PDB entry 6J2X | electron microscopy, 3.80 A resolution | chains j and d of the 47 polymer chains in the assembly

[Chain j]
Name: Proteasome subunit alpha type-2
From: Saccharomyces cerevisiae S288c
Notes: EC 3.4.25.1
UniProtKB: P23639 (PSA2_YEAST); residues 1-250 here = UniProt positions 1-250
Chain sequence (250 residues; numbered 1 to 250; the number before each row is that of its first residue):
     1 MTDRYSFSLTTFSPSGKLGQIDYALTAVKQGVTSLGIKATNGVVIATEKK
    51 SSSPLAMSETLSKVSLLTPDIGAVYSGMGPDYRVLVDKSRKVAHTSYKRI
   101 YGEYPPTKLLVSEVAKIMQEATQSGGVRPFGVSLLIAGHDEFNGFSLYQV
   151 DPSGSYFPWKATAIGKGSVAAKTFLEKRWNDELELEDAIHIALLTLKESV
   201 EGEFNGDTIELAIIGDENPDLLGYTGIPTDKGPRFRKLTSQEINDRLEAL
Curated features (UniProtKB/Swiss-Prot):
  - cross-link: Lys108 (Glycyl lysine isopeptide (Lys-Gly) (interchain with G-Cter in ubiquitin))

[Chain d]
Name: Proteasome subunit alpha type-3
From: Saccharomyces cerevisiae S288c
Notes: EC 3.4.25.1
UniProtKB: P23638 (PSA3_YEAST); numbering as in UniProt (aligned over 1-258)
Chain sequence (258 residues; row label = number of the first residue in the row):
     1 MGSRRYDSRTTIFSPEGRLYQVEYALESISHAGTAIGIMASDGIVLAAER
    51 KVTSTLLEQDTSTEKLYKLNDKIAVAVAGLTADAEILINTARIHAQNYLK
   101 TYNEDIPVEILVRRLSDIKQGYTQHGGLRPFGVSFIYAGYDDRYGYQLYT
   151 SNPSGNYTGWKAISVGANTSAAQTLLQMDYKDDMKVDDAIELALKTLSKT
   201 TDSSALTYDRLEFATIRKGANDGEVYQKIFKPQEIKDILVKTGITKKDED
   251 EEADEDMK
Disordered / not traced: 1, 246-258
Curated features (UniProtKB/Swiss-Prot):
  - cross-link (Glycyl lysine isopeptide (Lys-Gly)): Lys100 (interchain with G-Cter in ubiquitin), Lys199 (interchain with G-Cter in ubiquitin), Lys231 (interchain with G-Cter in ubiquitin)

[Chain j / chain d interface]
Pairs across the interface (62):
  Arg4(j) - Ser3(d)
  Tyr5(j) - Ser3(d)
  Tyr5(j) - Tyr6(d)
  Ser6(j) - Gly126(d)
  Ser6(j) - Leu128(d)
  Phe7(j) - Ser3(d)
  Phe7(j) - Tyr6(d)
  Phe7(j) - Asp7(d)
  Phe7(j) - Gly127(d)
  Ser8(j) - Gly127(d)
  Ser8(j) - Leu128(d)
  Thr10(j) - Arg129(d)
  Thr11(j) - Ser8(d)
  Thr11(j) - Thr10(d)
  Thr11(j) - Gln21(d)
  Phe12(j) - Gln21(d)  hydrogen bond (backbone-side chain)
  Phe12(j) - Tyr24(d)
  Phe12(j) - Arg129(d)
  Phe12(j) - Pro130(d)
  Phe12(j) - Gly132(d)
  Ser13(j) - Tyr24(d)
  Pro14(j) - Tyr24(d)  hydrophobic
  Ser15(j) - Glu27(d)
  Ser15(j) - His31(d)
  Gly16(j) - Tyr24(d)
  Gly16(j) - Glu27(d)
  Gly16(j) - Ser28(d)
  Lys38(j) - Glu58(d)  salt bridge
  Lys116(j) - Ile86(d)
  Gln119(j) - Ala82(d)  hydrogen bond (side chain-backbone)
  Gln119(j) - Asp83(d)
  Gln119(j) - Glu85(d)
  Gln119(j) - Ile86(d)
  Thr122(j) - Arg129(d)  hydrogen bond (backbone-side chain)
  Gln123(j) - Tyr122(d)  hydrogen bond
  Gln123(j) - Leu128(d)
  Gln123(j) - Phe131(d)
  Ser124(j) - Leu128(d)
  Gly125(j) - Leu128(d)
  Ser153(j) - Ala82(d)
  Gly154(j) - Ala82(d)
  Ser155(j) - Leu80(d)
  Ser155(j) - Thr81(d)
  Ser155(j) - Ala82(d)  hydrogen bond (side chain-backbone)
  Tyr156(j) - Glu85(d)
  Phe157(j) - Ser62(d)
  Phe157(j) - Glu64(d)
  Phe157(j) - Thr81(d)
  Pro158(j) - Leu57(d)
  Pro158(j) - Glu58(d)
  Pro158(j) - Thr61(d)
  Pro158(j) - Ser62(d)
  Trp159(j) - Ser54(d)
  Trp159(j) - Leu56(d)
  Trp159(j) - Leu57(d)  hydrophobic
  Lys160(j) - Leu56(d)  hydrogen bond (backbone-backbone)
  Lys160(j) - Glu58(d)
  Ala161(j) - Leu56(d)
  Lys172(j) - Leu56(d)
  Leu175(j) - Leu56(d)
  Glu176(j) - Thr55(d)
  Glu176(j) - Leu56(d)
Other interface residues (no listed pair), chain j (35 interface residues in all): Leu18, Lys108, Tyr148, Trp179
Other interface residues (no listed pair), chain d (35 interface residues in all): Gly2, Ala25, Val52

[In short]
The chain j/chain d interface involves 35 residues from each chain; the contacts include 6 hydrogen bonds and
1 salt bridge. Polar contacts include Lys38(j)-Glu58(d), Phe12(j)-Gln21(d) and Gln119(j)-Ala82(d).
Here chain j is Proteasome subunit alpha type-2 and chain d is Proteasome subunit alpha type-3, both from
Saccharomyces cerevisiae S288c. Entry 6J2X (Yeast proteasome in resting state (C1-a)) was determined by
electron microscopy together with 6J2N, 6J30, 6J2C and 6J2Q from the same study.
